Entry 7MCI (X-ray diffraction, 1.65 A resolution); this record covers chains B and D of the 4 polymer chains in the assembly.

== Chain B (and D) ==
Protein: Nitrogenase molybdenum-iron protein beta chain
From: Azotobacter vinelandii DJ
Notes: EC 1.18.6.1; chain D of this document is another copy of the same molecule, construct and numbering; everything in this record applies to it too
Reference sequence: C1DGZ8 (C1DGZ8_AZOVD); residue numbers follow UniProt; this construct covers 1-523
Chain sequence (523 residues; numbered 1 to 523; the number before each row is that of its first residue):
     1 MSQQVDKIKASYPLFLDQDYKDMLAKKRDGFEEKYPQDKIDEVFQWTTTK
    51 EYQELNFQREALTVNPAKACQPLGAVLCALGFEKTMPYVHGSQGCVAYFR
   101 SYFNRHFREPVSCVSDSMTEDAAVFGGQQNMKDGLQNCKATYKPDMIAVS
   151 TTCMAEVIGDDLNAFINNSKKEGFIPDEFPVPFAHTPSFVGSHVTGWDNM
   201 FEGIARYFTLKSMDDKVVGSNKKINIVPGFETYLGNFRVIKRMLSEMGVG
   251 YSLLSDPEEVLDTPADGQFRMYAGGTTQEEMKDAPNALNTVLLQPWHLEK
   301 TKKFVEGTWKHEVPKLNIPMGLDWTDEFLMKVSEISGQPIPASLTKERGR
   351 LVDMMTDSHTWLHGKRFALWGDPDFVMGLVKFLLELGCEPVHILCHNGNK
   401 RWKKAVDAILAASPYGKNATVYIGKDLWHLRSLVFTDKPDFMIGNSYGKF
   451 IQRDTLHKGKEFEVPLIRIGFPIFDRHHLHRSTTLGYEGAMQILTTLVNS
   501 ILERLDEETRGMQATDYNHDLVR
Disordered / not traced: 1
Ion coordination: fe(8)-S(7) cluster Fe: Cys70, Cys95, Cys153 (shared with 3 residues of chain A); Ca2+ site 1: Arg108, Glu109 (shared with Asp353(D), Asp357(D) of chain D); Ca2+ site 2: Asp353, Asp357 (shared with Arg108(D), Glu109(D) of chain D)
Residues lining bound ligands: fe(8)-S(7) cluster (CLF): Cys70, Pro72, Ser92, Gly94, Cys95, Tyr98, Phe99, Thr152, Cys153, Ser188

== Chain B / chain D interface ==
Contacting residue pairs (132; chain B residue first):
  Ser11(B) - Tyr517(D)  hydrogen bond (backbone-side chain)
  Ser11(B) - Asn518(D)
  Tyr12(B) - Leu505(D)  hydrophobic
  Tyr12(B) - Glu508(D)  hydrogen bond
  Tyr12(B) - Thr515(D)
  Tyr12(B) - Tyr517(D)
  Tyr12(B) - Asn518(D)
  Phe15(B) - Tyr517(D)
  Leu16(B) - Ala514(D)
  Lys34(B) - Gln513(D)  hydrogen bond
  Gln37(B) - Gln513(D)  hydrogen bond
  Arg105(B) - Val522(D)
  Arg108(B) - Asp357(D)
  Arg108(B) - Arg523(D)  hydrogen bond (side chain-backbone)
  Glu109(B) - Asp353(D)
  Arg238(B) - Arg350(D)
  Glu259(B) - Lys346(D)  salt bridge
  Glu259(B) - Arg350(D)  salt bridge
  Asp262(B) - Arg350(D)  salt bridge
  Thr263(B) - Asp353(D)
  Pro264(B) - Lys346(D)
  Pro264(B) - Gly349(D)
  Pro264(B) - Arg350(D)
  Ala265(B) - Gly349(D)  hydrogen bond (backbone-backbone)
  Ala265(B) - Val352(D)
  Ala265(B) - Asp353(D)
  Lys346(B) - Glu259(D)  salt bridge
  Lys346(B) - Pro264(D)
  Gly349(B) - Pro264(D)
  Gly349(B) - Ala265(D)  hydrogen bond (backbone-backbone)
  Arg350(B) - Arg238(D)
  Arg350(B) - Glu259(D)  salt bridge
  Arg350(B) - Asp262(D)  salt bridge
  Val352(B) - Ala265(D)
  Asp353(B) - Glu109(D)
  Asp353(B) - Ala265(D)
  Met354(B) - His478(D)
  Met354(B) - Arg481(D)
  Asp357(B) - Arg108(D)
  Asp357(B) - His477(D)
  Asp357(B) - His478(D)
  Ser358(B) - His477(D)  hydrogen bond
  Ser358(B) - His478(D)  hydrogen bond
  Trp361(B) - His477(D)
  Ser446(B) - Leu521(D)
  Tyr447(B) - Leu521(D)  hydrophobic
  Lys449(B) - Asp506(D)  salt bridge
  Lys449(B) - His519(D)
  Lys449(B) - Asp520(D)  hydrogen bond (side chain-backbone)
  Phe450(B) - His519(D)
  Gln452(B) - Arg510(D)
  Arg453(B) - Arg510(D)
  Arg453(B) - Met512(D)
  Arg453(B) - Asp516(D)
  Asp454(B) - Met512(D)
  Leu456(B) - Arg510(D)
  His457(B) - Met512(D)
  Glu463(B) - Arg510(D)
  Arg468(B) - Asp506(D)  salt bridge
  Phe474(B) - Leu521(D)
  Phe474(B) - Val522(D)
  Phe474(B) - Arg523(D)  hydrogen bond (backbone-backbone)
  Asp475(B) - Leu502(D)
  Asp475(B) - Asp506(D)
  Asp475(B) - Leu521(D)
  Asp475(B) - Arg523(D)
  Arg476(B) - Asn499(D)
  Arg476(B) - Leu502(D)
  Arg476(B) - Glu503(D)
  Arg476(B) - Asp506(D)  salt bridge
  His477(B) - Asp357(D)
  His477(B) - Ser358(D)  hydrogen bond
  His477(B) - Trp361(D)
  His477(B) - Thr495(D)
  His477(B) - Val498(D)
  His477(B) - Asn499(D)  hydrogen bond (backbone-side chain)
  His477(B) - Leu502(D)
  His477(B) - Arg523(D)  hydrogen bond (side chain-backbone)
  His478(B) - Met354(D)
  His478(B) - Asp357(D)
  His478(B) - Ser358(D)  hydrogen bond
  His478(B) - Leu494(D)
  His478(B) - Thr495(D)
  Leu479(B) - Asn499(D)
  Arg481(B) - Met354(D)
  Arg481(B) - Met491(D)
  Leu494(B) - His478(D)
  Thr495(B) - His477(D)
  Thr495(B) - His478(D)
  Val498(B) - His477(D)
  Asn499(B) - Arg476(D)
  Asn499(B) - His477(D)  hydrogen bond (side chain-backbone)
  Asn499(B) - Leu479(D)
  Leu502(B) - Asp475(D)
  Leu502(B) - Arg476(D)
  Leu502(B) - His477(D)
  Glu503(B) - Arg476(D)
  Asp506(B) - Lys449(D)  salt bridge
  Asp506(B) - Arg468(D)  salt bridge
  Asp506(B) - Asp475(D)
  Asp506(B) - Arg476(D)  salt bridge
  Glu508(B) - Tyr12(D)  hydrogen bond
  Arg510(B) - Gln452(D)
  Arg510(B) - Arg453(D)
  Arg510(B) - Leu456(D)
  Arg510(B) - Glu463(D)
  Met512(B) - Arg453(D)
  Met512(B) - Asp454(D)
  Met512(B) - His457(D)
  Gln513(B) - Lys34(D)  hydrogen bond
  Gln513(B) - Gln37(D)  hydrogen bond
  Ala514(B) - Leu16(D)
  Thr515(B) - Tyr12(D)
  Asp516(B) - Arg453(D)
  Tyr517(B) - Ser11(D)  hydrogen bond (side chain-backbone)
  Tyr517(B) - Tyr12(D)
  Tyr517(B) - Phe15(D)
  Asn518(B) - Ser11(D)
  Asn518(B) - Tyr12(D)
  His519(B) - Lys449(D)
  His519(B) - Phe450(D)
  Asp520(B) - Lys449(D)  hydrogen bond (backbone-side chain)
  Leu521(B) - Ser446(D)
  Leu521(B) - Tyr447(D)  hydrophobic
  Leu521(B) - Phe474(D)
  Leu521(B) - Asp475(D)  hydrogen bond (backbone-backbone)
  Val522(B) - Arg105(D)
  Val522(B) - Phe474(D)
  Arg523(B) - Arg108(D)  hydrogen bond (backbone-side chain)
  Arg523(B) - Phe474(D)  hydrogen bond (backbone-backbone)
  Arg523(B) - Asp475(D)
  Arg523(B) - His477(D)  hydrogen bond (backbone-side chain)
Other interface residues (no listed pair), chain B (68 interface residues in all): Pro13, Ile40, Met491, Leu505, Thr509
Other interface residues (no listed pair), chain D (69 interface residues in all): Pro13, Ile40, Glu258, Thr263, Thr509

== In short ==
Chain B and chain D form an interface of 68 and 69 residues respectively; the contacts include 25 hydrogen
bonds and 12 salt bridges. Among the polar pairs are Glu259(B)-Lys346(D), Glu259(B)-Arg350(D) and
Asp262(B)-Arg350(D). Ligands of chain B: fe(8)-S(7) cluster.
Chain B and chain D are both Nitrogenase molybdenum-iron protein beta chain (Azotobacter vinelandii DJ); the
structure, MoFe protein from Azotobacter vinelandii with a sulfur-replenished cofactor, was determined by
X-ray diffraction.
